PDB entry 8ELQ | X-ray diffraction, 2.21 A resolution | chains H and L of the 4 polymer chains in the assembly

== Chain H ==
Protein: CC12.1 Fab heavy chain
From: Homo sapiens
Notes: antibody fragment or engineered binder
Amino-acid sequence (220 residues; numbered 1 to 216 plus 4 insertion-coded residues; the number before each row is that of its first residue; a row labelled like 82A-82C holds insertion residues (82A, then the next letters in order)):
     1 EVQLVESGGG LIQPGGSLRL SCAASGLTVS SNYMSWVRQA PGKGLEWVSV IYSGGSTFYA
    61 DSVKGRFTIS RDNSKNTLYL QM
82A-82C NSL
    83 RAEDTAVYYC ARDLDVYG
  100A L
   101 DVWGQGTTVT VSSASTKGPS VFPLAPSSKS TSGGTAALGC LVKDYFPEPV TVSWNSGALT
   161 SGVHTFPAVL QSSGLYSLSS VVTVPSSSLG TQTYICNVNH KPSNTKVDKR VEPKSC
Unresolved in the structure: 215-216
Cystine bridges: Cys22-Cys92, Cys140-Cys196

== Chain L ==
Protein: CC12.1 Fab light chain
From: Homo sapiens
Notes: antibody fragment or engineered binder
Amino-acid sequence (217 residues; row label = number of the first residue in the row; a row labelled like 95A-95B holds insertion residues (95A, then the next letters in order)):
     1 DIVMTQSPSF LSASVGDRVT ITCRASQGIS SYLAWYQQKP GKAPKLLIYA ASTLQSGVPS
    61 RFSGSGSGTE FTLTISSLQP EDFATYYCQQ LNSYP
95A-95B PK
    96 FTFGPGTKVE IKRTVAAPSV FIFPPSDEQL KSGTASVVCL LNNFYPREAK VQWKVDNALQ
   156 SGNSQESVTE QDSKDSTYSL SSTLTLSKAD YEKHKVYACE VTHQGLSSPV TKSFNRGECS
Unresolved in the structure: 214-215
Cystine bridges: Cys23-Cys88, Cys134-Cys194

== Chain H / chain L interface ==
Residue-residue contacts (71):
  Ser35(H) - Phe96(L)
  Val37(H) - Phe96(L)  hydrophobic
  Gln39(H) - Gln38(L)  hydrogen bond
  Gln39(H) - Tyr87(L)  hydrogen bond
  Gly44(H) - Tyr87(L)
  Leu45(H) - Pro44(L)  hydrophobic
  Leu45(H) - Phe98(L)
  Trp47(H) - Pro95A(L)  hydrophobic
  Trp47(H) - Lys95B(L)
  Trp47(H) - Phe96(L)
  Val50(H) - Lys95B(L)
  Tyr91(H) - Gln38(L)
  Tyr91(H) - Lys42(L)
  Tyr91(H) - Ala43(L)  hydrophobic
  Asp95(H) - Lys95B(L)  salt bridge
  Asp95(H) - Phe96(L)
  Asp97(H) - Leu91(L)
  Asp97(H) - Asn92(L)  hydrogen bond
  Asp97(H) - Lys95B(L)  salt bridge
  Val98(H) - Tyr49(L)
  Val98(H) - Ala50(L)
  Val98(H) - Leu91(L)
  Val98(H) - Asn92(L)
  Tyr99(H) - Leu46(L)
  Tyr99(H) - Tyr49(L)  hydrophobic
  Gly100(H) - Tyr36(L)
  Leu100A(H) - Tyr36(L)  hydrogen bond (backbone-side chain)
  Leu100A(H) - Leu46(L)
  Leu100A(H) - Gln89(L)
  Leu100A(H) - Phe98(L)  hydrophobic
  Asp101(H) - Gln55(L)
  Trp103(H) - Tyr36(L)
  Trp103(H) - Pro44(L)
  Gly104(H) - Ala43(L)
  Val121(H) - Glu123(L)
  Phe122(H) - Ser121(L)
  Phe122(H) - Glu123(L)
  Phe122(H) - Gln124(L)
  Pro123(H) - Ser121(L)
  Pro123(H) - Glu123(L)
  Leu124(H) - Phe118(L)
  Leu124(H) - Val133(L)  hydrophobic
  Ala125(H) - Phe118(L)
  Lys129(H) - Phe116(L)
  Lys129(H) - Ile117(L)
  Lys129(H) - Ser208(L)
  Lys129(H) - Phe209(L)
  Lys129(H) - Glu213(L)  salt bridge
  Ser130(H) - Phe116(L)
  Ser130(H) - Phe118(L)
  Ser132(H) - Phe116(L)
  Ala137(H) - Phe118(L)
  Lys143(H) - Ser131(L)
  His164(H) - Asn137(L)
  His164(H) - Asn138(L)  hydrogen bond
  His164(H) - Ser174(L)  hydrogen bond
  Phe166(H) - Leu135(L)  hydrophobic
  Phe166(H) - Ser162(L)
  Phe166(H) - Thr164(L)
  Phe166(H) - Ser174(L)
  Phe166(H) - Leu175(L)
  Phe166(H) - Ser176(L)
  Pro167(H) - Ser162(L)  hydrogen bond (backbone-side chain)
  Pro167(H) - Val163(L)
  Val169(H) - Gln160(L)
  Val169(H) - Glu161(L)
  Val169(H) - Ser162(L)
  Leu170(H) - Gln160(L)  hydrogen bond (backbone-side chain)
  Gln171(H) - Gln160(L)
  Val181(H) - Leu135(L)  hydrophobic
  Lys209(H) - Glu123(L)  salt bridge
Other interface residues (no listed pair), chain H (45 interface residues in all): Tyr33, Lys43, Glu46, Tyr52, Gln105, Thr131, Leu138, Leu141, Thr165, Thr183
Other interface residues (no listed pair), chain L (44 interface residues in all): Val115, Asp167, Thr178, Thr180, Lys207

== Summary ==
The interface between chain H and chain L involves 45 residues on one side and 44 on the other, with 8
hydrogen bonds and 4 salt bridges. Among the polar pairs are Asp95(H)-Lys95B(L), Asp97(H)-Lys95B(L) and
Lys129(H)-Glu213(L).
Here chain H is CC12.1 Fab heavy chain and chain L is CC12.1 Fab light chain, both from Homo sapiens. Entry
8ELQ (Crystal structure of SARS-CoV-2 spike protein receptor-binding domain in complex with antibody CC12.1
Fab and nanobody ...) was determined by X-ray diffraction, deposited together with 8ELO, 8ELP and 8DT8.
